PDB entry 7TCP | electron microscopy, 3.84 A resolution | chains A and B of the 8 polymer chains in the assembly

Chain A:
Molecule: Potassium voltage-gated channel subfamily KQT member 1
Source organism: Xenopus laevis
Reference sequence: P70057 (KCNQ1_XENLA); residue numbers follow UniProt; this construct covers 67-610
Amino-acid sequence (548 residues; each row starts with the number of its first residue):
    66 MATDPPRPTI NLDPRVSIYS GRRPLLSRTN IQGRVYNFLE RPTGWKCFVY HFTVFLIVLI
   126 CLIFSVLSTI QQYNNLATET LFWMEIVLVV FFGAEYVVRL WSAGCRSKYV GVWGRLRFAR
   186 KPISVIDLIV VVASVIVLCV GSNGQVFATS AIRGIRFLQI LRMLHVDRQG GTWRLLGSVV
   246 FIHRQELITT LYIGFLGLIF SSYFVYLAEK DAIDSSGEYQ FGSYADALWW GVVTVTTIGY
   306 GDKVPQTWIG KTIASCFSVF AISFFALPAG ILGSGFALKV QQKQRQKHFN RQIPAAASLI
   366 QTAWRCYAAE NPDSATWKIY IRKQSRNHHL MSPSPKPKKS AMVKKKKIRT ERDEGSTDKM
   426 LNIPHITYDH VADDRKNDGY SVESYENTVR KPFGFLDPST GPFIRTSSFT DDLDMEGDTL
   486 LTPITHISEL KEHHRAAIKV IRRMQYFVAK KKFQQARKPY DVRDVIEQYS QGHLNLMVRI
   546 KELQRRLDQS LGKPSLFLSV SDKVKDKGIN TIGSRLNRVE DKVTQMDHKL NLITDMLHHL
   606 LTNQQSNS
Disordered / not traced: 66-94, 206-214, 385-496, 557-613
Construct notes: initiating methionine (66); expression tag (611-613)
Swiss-Prot annotation at these positions:
  - region: M228 to G236 (Interaction with KCNE3), A360 to Y372 (Interaction with CALM), K504 to F518 (Interaction with CALM), P524 to L561 (Interaction with KCNE1 C-terminus), I577 to L605 (Interaction with AKAP9), G578 to Q609 (C-terminal assembly domain (tetramerization))
  - binding site (a 1,2-diacyl-sn-glycero-3-phospho-(1D-myo-inositol-4,5-bisphosphate)): Q234
Reported in the primary citation:
  - conformationally variable residues (side-chain flip): F322
  - specificity-determining residues: L256, G262, F325 (by similarity / conservation)

Chain B:
Molecule: Calmodulin-1
Source organism: Homo sapiens
Reference sequence: P0DP23 (CALM1_HUMAN); residue numbers follow UniProt; this construct covers 1-149
Amino-acid sequence (149 residues; each row starts with the number of its first residue):
     1 MADQLTEEQI AEFKEAFSLF DKDGDGTITT KELGTVMRSL GQNPTEAELQ DMINEVDADG
    61 NGTIDFPEFL TMMARKMKDT DSEEEIREAF RVFDKDGNGY ISAAELRHVM TNLGEKLTDE
   121 EVDEMIREAD IDGDGQVNYE EFVQMMTAK
Disordered / not traced: 1-9, 147-149
Metal / ion sites: Ca2+ site 1: D23, D25, T29, E32; Ca2+ site 2: N61, T63, E68; Ca2+ site 3: D132, D134, Q136
Swiss-Prot annotation at these positions:
  - binding site (Ca(2+)): D21, D23, D25, T27, E32, D57, D59, N61, T63, E68, D94, D96, N98, Y100, E105, D130, D132, D134, Q136, E141
  - modified residue: A2 (N-acetylalanine), K22 (N6-acetyllysine), T45 (Phosphothreonine), S82 (Phosphoserine), K95 (N6-acetyllysine), Y100 (Phosphotyrosine), S102 (Phosphoserine), T111 (Phosphothreonine), K116 (N6,N6,N6-trimethyllysine), Y139 (Phosphotyrosine)
  - cross-link: K22 (Glycyl lysine isopeptide (Lys-Gly) (interchain with G-Cter in SUMO2))
  - natural variant: N54 (N54I: In CPVT4), F90 (F90L: In LQT14), N98 (N98S: In CPVT4), D130 (D130G: In LQT14), E141 (E141G: In LQT14; E141V: In LQT14), F142 (F142L: In LQT14)

Interface between chain A and chain B:
Contacting residue pairs (73):
  R106(A) - N98(B)  hydrogen bond
  C170(A) - N98(B)  hydrogen bond
  S172(A) - G99(B)
  S172(A) - Y100(B)
  S172(A) - N138(B)
  F354(A) - V92(B)
  Q357(A) - V92(B)
  I358(A) - F93(B)  hydrophobic
  I358(A) - L113(B)  hydrophobic
  A361(A) - A89(B)
  A361(A) - F93(B)
  A362(A) - F93(B)
  A362(A) - L113(B)  hydrophobic
  L364(A) - E85(B)
  L364(A) - A89(B)  hydrophobic
  I365(A) - A89(B)
  I365(A) - F90(B)  hydrophobic
  I365(A) - F93(B)  hydrophobic
  I365(A) - M110(B)  hydrophobic
  Q366(A) - M110(B)  hydrogen bond (side chain-backbone)
  Q366(A) - L113(B)  hydrogen bond (side chain-backbone)
  Q366(A) - G114(B)
  Q366(A) - E115(B)  hydrogen bond (side chain-backbone)
  Q366(A) - L117(B)
  T367(A) - E115(B)
  A368(A) - I86(B)  hydrophobic
  W369(A) - E121(B)
  W369(A) - M125(B)
  W369(A) - F142(B)
  R370(A) - E115(B)  salt bridge
  R370(A) - L117(B)
  R370(A) - E121(B)  salt bridge
  Y372(A) - M146(B)  hydrophobic
  S379(A) - E124(B)
  A380(A) - E120(B)
  A380(A) - E121(B)
  A380(A) - E124(B)  hydrogen bond (backbone-side chain)
  T381(A) - E121(B)
  I384(A) - Q42(B)
  H499(A) - L40(B)
  A502(A) - L19(B)  hydrophobic
  A502(A) - F20(B)
  I503(A) - L40(B)  hydrophobic
  V505(A) - F20(B)  hydrophobic
  V505(A) - F69(B)  hydrophobic
  V505(A) - M72(B)  hydrophobic
  I506(A) - F20(B)  hydrophobic
  I506(A) - L33(B)  hydrophobic
  I506(A) - M37(B)  hydrophobic
  R508(A) - M73(B)
  R508(A) - R75(B)
  R508(A) - K76(B)
  R508(A) - M77(B)
  M509(A) - M52(B)  hydrophobic
  M509(A) - V56(B)  hydrophobic
  M509(A) - I64(B)  hydrophobic
  M509(A) - M72(B)  hydrophobic
  Y511(A) - M77(B)  hydrophobic
  Y511(A) - S82(B)
  F512(A) - M72(B)  hydrophobic
  F512(A) - R75(B)
  V513(A) - M52(B)  hydrophobic
  V513(A) - E55(B)
  K515(A) - S82(B)
  K517(A) - D51(B)  salt bridge
  F518(A) - E85(B)
  F518(A) - E88(B)
  F518(A) - A89(B)  hydrophobic
  Q519(A) - E85(B)
  R522(A) - E85(B)  salt bridge
  R522(A) - E88(B)
  L539(A) - Q50(B)
  V543(A) - E46(B)
Also at the interface, not in a pair above, chain A (45 interface residues in all): R171, V175, P359, S363, H498, A501, Q510, Q536
Also at the interface, not in a pair above, chain B (51 interface residues in all): A16, A47, E48, D96, G97, V109, K116, E140, M145

Summary:
45 residues of chain A and 51 residues of chain B are in contact; the contacts include 6 hydrogen bonds and 4
salt bridges. Among the polar pairs are R370(A)-E115(B), R370(A)-E121(B) and K517(A)-D51(B). From the paper:
specificity determinants L256(A), G262(A) and F325(A); conformational variability at F322(A).
Here chain A is Potassium voltage-gated channel subfamily KQT member 1 (Xenopus laevis) and chain B is
Calmodulin-1 (Homo sapiens). Entry 7TCP (Structure of Xenopus KCNQ1-CaM) was determined by electron microscopy
(same publication as 7TCI).
